PDB entry 3NBV | X-ray diffraction, 2.30 A resolution | chains A and B

# Chain A
Name: Ketohexokinase
From: Homo sapiens
Notes: EC 2.7.1.3
UniProtKB: P50053-2 (KHK_HUMAN); residue numbers follow UniProt; this construct covers 5-298
Chain sequence (313 residues; each row starts with the number of its first residue; numbers below 1 keep their minus sign (Met-14 is residue -14)):
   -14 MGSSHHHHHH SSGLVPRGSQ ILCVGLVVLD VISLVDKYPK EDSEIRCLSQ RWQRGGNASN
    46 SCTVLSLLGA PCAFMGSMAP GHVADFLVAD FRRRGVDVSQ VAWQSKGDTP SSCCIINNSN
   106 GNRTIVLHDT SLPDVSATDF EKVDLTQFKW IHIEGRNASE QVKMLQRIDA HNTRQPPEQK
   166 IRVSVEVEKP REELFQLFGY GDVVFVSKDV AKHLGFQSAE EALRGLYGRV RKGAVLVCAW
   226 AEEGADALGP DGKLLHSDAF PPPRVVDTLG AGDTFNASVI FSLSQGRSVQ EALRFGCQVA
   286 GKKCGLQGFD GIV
Disordered / not traced: -14 to 2
Differences from the reference sequence: expression tag (-14 to 4)
Small-molecule neighbours:
  - AMP-PNP (ANP; phosphoaminophosphonic acid-adenylate ester): Arg108, Glu173, Ala224, Trp225, Ala226, Glu227, Gly229, Ala230, Ala244, Phe245, Pro246, Val250, Thr253, Leu254, Gly255, Ala256, Gly257, Asp258, Phe260, Cys282, Ala285, Gly286, Cys289
  - beta-D-fructofuranose (FRU): Val13, Asp15, Gly40, Gly41, Asn42, Asn45, Ser97, Ile110, Leu112, Lys174, Leu254, Gly255, Asp258

# Chain B
Name: Ketohexokinase
From: Homo sapiens
Notes: EC 2.7.1.3
UniProtKB: P50053-2 (KHK_HUMAN); residues 5-298 here = UniProt positions 5-298
Chain sequence (313 residues; numbered -14 to 298 plus 2 insertion-coded residues; 2 numbers in that range are skipped by the numbering (no residue carries them; nothing is unmodelled there); the number before each row is that of its first residue; numbers below 1 keep their minus sign (Met-14 is residue -14)):
   -14 MGSSHHHHHH SS
   -2B G
   -1A L
     0 VPRGSQILCV GLVVLDVISL VDKYPKEDSE IRCLSQRWQR GGNASNSCTV LSLLGAPCAF
    60 MGSMAPGHVA DFLVADFRRR GVDVSQVAWQ SKGDTPSSCC IINNSNGNRT IVLHDTSLPD
   120 VSATDFEKVD LTQFKWIHIE GRNASEQVKM LQRIDAHNTR QPPEQKIRVS VEVEKPREEL
   180 FQLFGYGDVV FVSKDVAKHL GFQSAEEALR GLYGRVRKGA VLVCAWAEEG ADALGPDGKL
   240 LHSDAFPPPR VVDTLGAGDT FNASVIFSLS QGRSVQEALR FGCQVAGKKC GLQGFDGIV
Disordered / not traced: -14 to -3
Differences from the reference sequence: expression tag (-14 to -3, -2B, -1A, 0-4)
Small-molecule neighbours: AMP-PNP (ANP; phosphoaminophosphonic acid-adenylate ester): Lys193, Ala224, Trp225, Ala226, Glu227, Gly229, Ala230, Ala244, Phe245, Pro246, Pro247, Val250, Thr253, Gly255, Ala256, Gly257, Phe260, Cys282, Ala285, Gly286, Cys289

# Interface between chain A and chain B
Contacting residue pairs (71):
  Leu14(A) - Trp37(B)  hydrophobic
  Ser18(A) - Val111(B)
  Val20(A) - Val111(B)  hydrophobic
  Tyr23(A) - Tyr23(B)
  Tyr23(A) - Pro24(B)  hydrogen bond (side chain-backbone)
  Tyr23(A) - Glu26(B)
  Pro24(A) - Tyr23(B)  hydrogen bond (backbone-side chain)
  Lys25(A) - Tyr23(B)
  Lys25(A) - Thr109(B)
  Glu26(A) - Tyr23(B)
  Glu26(A) - Asn102(B)  hydrogen bond
  Glu26(A) - Asn105(B)
  Glu26(A) - Thr109(B)
  Asp27(A) - Asn107(B)
  Asp27(A) - Arg108(B)
  Asp27(A) - Thr109(B)  hydrogen bond (backbone-side chain)
  Ser28(A) - Arg108(B)
  Ser28(A) - Thr109(B)
  Ser28(A) - Ile110(B)  hydrogen bond (backbone-backbone)
  Glu29(A) - Ile110(B)
  Glu29(A) - Leu112(B)
  Ile30(A) - Ile110(B)  hydrogen bond (backbone-backbone)
  Ile30(A) - Val111(B)
  Ile30(A) - Leu112(B)  hydrogen bond (backbone-backbone)
  Arg31(A) - Leu112(B)
  Arg31(A) - His113(B)  hydrogen bond (side chain-backbone)
  Cys32(A) - Val111(B)  hydrophobic
  Cys32(A) - Leu112(B)  hydrogen bond (backbone-backbone)
  Cys32(A) - Asp114(B)
  Leu33(A) - Asp114(B)
  Ser34(A) - Asp114(B)
  Gln35(A) - Asp93(B)
  Gln35(A) - Ser96(B)  hydrogen bond (side chain-backbone)
  Gln35(A) - His113(B)
  Gln35(A) - Asp114(B)  hydrogen bond (side chain-backbone)
  Trp37(A) - Trp37(B)  hydrophobic
  Trp37(A) - His67(B)
  Trp37(A) - Val68(B)  hydrophobic
  Phe71(A) - His67(B)
  Ser96(A) - Gln35(B)  hydrogen bond
  Cys98(A) - Val16(B)  hydrophobic
  Cys98(A) - Gln35(B)
  Cys98(A) - Cys98(B)  hydrophobic
  Ile100(A) - Val111(B)  hydrophobic
  Asn102(A) - Glu26(B)  hydrogen bond
  Asn105(A) - Glu26(B)
  Asn107(A) - Glu26(B)  hydrogen bond
  Asn107(A) - Asp27(B)
  Arg108(A) - Asp27(B)  salt bridge
  Arg108(A) - Ser28(B)
  Thr109(A) - Pro24(B)
  Thr109(A) - Lys25(B)
  Thr109(A) - Glu26(B)
  Thr109(A) - Asp27(B)  hydrogen bond (side chain-backbone)
  Thr109(A) - Ser28(B)
  Ile110(A) - Ser28(B)  hydrogen bond (backbone-backbone)
  Ile110(A) - Glu29(B)
  Ile110(A) - Ile30(B)  hydrogen bond (backbone-backbone)
  Val111(A) - Ser18(B)
  Val111(A) - Pro24(B)  hydrophobic
  Val111(A) - Ile30(B)
  Val111(A) - Cys32(B)  hydrophobic
  Val111(A) - Gln35(B)
  Leu112(A) - Glu29(B)
  Leu112(A) - Ile30(B)  hydrogen bond (backbone-backbone)
  Leu112(A) - Arg31(B)
  Leu112(A) - Cys32(B)  hydrogen bond (backbone-backbone)
  His113(A) - Cys32(B)
  His113(A) - Gln35(B)
  Asp114(A) - Arg31(B)  salt bridge
  Arg141(A) - Arg31(B)
Also at the interface, not in a pair above, chain A (36 interface residues in all): Val16, His67, Ser97, Thr253
Also at the interface, not in a pair above, chain B (34 interface residues in all): Val20, Thr94, Pro95, Ile100, Thr115

# Summary
The interface between chain A and chain B involves 36 residues on one side and 34 on the other, with 19
hydrogen bonds and 2 salt bridges. Among the polar pairs are Arg108(A)-Asp27(B), Asp114(A)-Arg31(B) and
Tyr23(A)-Pro24(B). Ligands of chain A: AMP-PNP and beta-D-fructofuranose.
Both chains are Ketohexokinase (Homo sapiens). Entry 3NBV (X-ray Structure of Ketohexokinase in complex with
AMP-PNP and fructose) was determined by X-ray diffraction (same publication as 3NBW, 3NC2, 3NC9 and 3NCA).
